Entry 6Q02 (X-ray diffraction, 2.09 A resolution); this record covers chains A and P of the 3 polymer chains in the assembly.

== Chain A ==
Molecule: DNA polymerase eta
Organism: Homo sapiens
Notes: EC 2.7.7.7
Reference sequence: Q9Y253 (POLH_HUMAN); residue numbers follow UniProt; this construct covers 1-432
Sequence (435 residues; row label = number of the first residue in the row; numbers below 1 keep their minus sign (Gly-2 is residue -2)):
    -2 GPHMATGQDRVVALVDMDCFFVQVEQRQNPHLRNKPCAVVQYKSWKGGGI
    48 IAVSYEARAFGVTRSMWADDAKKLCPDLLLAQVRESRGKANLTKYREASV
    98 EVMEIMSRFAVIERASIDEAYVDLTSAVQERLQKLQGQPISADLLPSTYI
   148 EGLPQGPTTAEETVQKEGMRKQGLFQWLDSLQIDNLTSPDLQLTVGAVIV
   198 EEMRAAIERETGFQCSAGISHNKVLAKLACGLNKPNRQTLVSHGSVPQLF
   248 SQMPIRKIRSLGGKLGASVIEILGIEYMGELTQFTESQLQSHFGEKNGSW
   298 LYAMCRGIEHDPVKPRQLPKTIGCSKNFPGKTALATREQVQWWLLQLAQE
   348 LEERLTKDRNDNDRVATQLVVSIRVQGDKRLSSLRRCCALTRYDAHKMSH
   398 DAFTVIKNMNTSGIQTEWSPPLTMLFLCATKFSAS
Disordered / not traced: -2, 156-159
Sequence notes: expression tag (-2 to 0); engineered mutation Met406 (Cys in Q9Y253)
Metal / ion sites: Mg2+ site 1: Asp13, Met14, Asp115 (together with DZ4); Mg2+ site 2: Asp13, Asp115, Glu116 (together with DZ4) (shared with DT8(P) of chain P)
Residues lining bound ligands: DZ4 (2'-deoxy-5'-O-[(R)-hydroxy{[(R)-hydroxy(phosphonooxy)phosphoryl]amino}phosphoryl]adenosine): Asp13, Met14, Asp15, Cys16, Phe17, Phe18, Ile48, Ala49, Tyr52, Arg55, Arg61, Ile114, Asp115, Glu116, Lys231
UniProt features mapped onto this chain:
  - binding site (Mg(2+)): Asp13, Met14, Asp115, Glu116
  - binding site (Mn(2+)): Asp13, Met14, Asp115, Glu116
  - binding site (a 2'-deoxyribonucleoside 5'-triphosphate): Arg61
  - natural variant: Val37 (deletion: In XPV), Leu75 (deletion: In XPV), Arg93 (R93P: In XPV), Arg111 (R111H: In XPV), Thr122 (T122P: In XPV), Gly153 (G153D: In a breast cancer sample), Thr191 (T191P: In XPV), Gly263 (G263V: In XPV), Val266 (V266D: In XPV), Gly295 (G295R: In XPV), Arg361 (R361S: In XPV)
  - mutagenesis: Tyr52 (Y52A/F: Reduces DNA polymerase activity; Y52E: Reduces DNA polymerase activity. Increases fidelity of replication and reduces translesion bypass), Arg61 (R61A: Reduces enzymatic activity by two-thirds), Ser62 (S62G: Increased DNA polymerase activity and translesion bypass compared to wild-type), Ala68 (A68S/V: Severe reduction in thymine dimer translesion bypass), Asn324 to Pro326 (Reduces binding to chromatin and to monoubiquitinated PCNA. Abolishes binding to monoubiquitinated PCNA; when associated with 705-E--H-713 Del)
Reported in the primary citation:
  - catalytic residues: Asp13, Asp115, Glu116
  - binding site for DZ4: Phe18
  - binding site for DNA template containing a cytarabin (AraC) residue: Asn324

== Chain P ==
Molecule: DNA Primer Strand
Sequence (8 nucleotides; each row starts with the number of its first residue):
     1 TGCACTGT
Metal / ion sites: Mg2+: DT8 (together with DZ4) (shared with Asp13(A), Asp115(A), Glu116(A) of chain A)

== How chain A and chain P interact ==
Pairs across the interface (22):
  Ser113(A) with DT8(P), hydrogen bond to the phosphate
  Asp115(A) with DT8(P), phosphate contact
  Glu116(A) with DT8(P), phosphate contact
  Lys224(A) with DT8(P), salt bridge to the phosphate
  Ile255(A) with DG7(P), phosphate contact
  Arg256(A) with DG7(P), phosphate contact
  Ser257(A) with DT6(P), phosphate contact; DG7(P), hydrogen bond to the phosphate
  Leu258(A) with DG7(P), phosphate contact
  Gly259(A) with DG7(P), hydrogen bond to the phosphate
  Gly260(A) with DT6(P), phosphate contact; DG7(P), phosphate contact
  Lys261(A) with DC5(P), salt bridge to the phosphate; DT6(P), hydrogen bond to the phosphate
  Leu262(A) with DT6(P), hydrogen bond to the phosphate
  Arg377(A) with DA4(P), salt bridge to the phosphate
  Ser380(A) with DC3(P), phosphate contact
  Leu381(A) with DC3(P), phosphate contact
  Arg382(A) with DG2(P), phosphate contact; DC3(P), hydrogen bond to the phosphate
  Arg383(A) with DG2(P), phosphate contact
  Cys384(A) with DG2(P), phosphate contact
Also at the interface, not in a pair above, chain A (19 interface residues in all): Ser379

== In short ==
The interface between chain A and chain P involves 19 residues on one side and 7 on the other; the contacts
include 6 hydrogen bonds and 3 salt bridges. Polar contacts include Ser113(A)-DT8(P), Ser257(A)-DG7(P) and
Gly259(A)-DG7(P). From the paper: catalytic residues Asp13(A), Asp115(A) and Glu116(A); a binding site for DZ4
at Phe18(A).
Chain A is DNA polymerase eta (Homo sapiens) and chain P is DNA Primer Strand; the structure, Polymerase
Eta-catalyzed insertion of the mismatched A opposite template cytarabine (AraC) residue, was determined by
X-ray diffraction, deposited together with 6PZ3.
